6X0K - chains B and D of the 4 polymer chains in the assembly; structure by X-ray diffraction, 2.23 A resolution.

Chain B (and D):
Protein: L-ornithine N(5)-monooxygenase
Source organism: Aspergillus fumigatus
Notes: EC 1.14.13.196; engineered mutation(s): residues 1-28 deleted; chain D of this document is another copy of the same molecule, construct and numbering; everything in this record applies to it too
UniProt: E9QYP0 (SIDA_ASPFU); residue numbers follow UniProt; this construct covers 29-501
Amino-acid sequence (494 residues; each row starts with the number of its first residue):
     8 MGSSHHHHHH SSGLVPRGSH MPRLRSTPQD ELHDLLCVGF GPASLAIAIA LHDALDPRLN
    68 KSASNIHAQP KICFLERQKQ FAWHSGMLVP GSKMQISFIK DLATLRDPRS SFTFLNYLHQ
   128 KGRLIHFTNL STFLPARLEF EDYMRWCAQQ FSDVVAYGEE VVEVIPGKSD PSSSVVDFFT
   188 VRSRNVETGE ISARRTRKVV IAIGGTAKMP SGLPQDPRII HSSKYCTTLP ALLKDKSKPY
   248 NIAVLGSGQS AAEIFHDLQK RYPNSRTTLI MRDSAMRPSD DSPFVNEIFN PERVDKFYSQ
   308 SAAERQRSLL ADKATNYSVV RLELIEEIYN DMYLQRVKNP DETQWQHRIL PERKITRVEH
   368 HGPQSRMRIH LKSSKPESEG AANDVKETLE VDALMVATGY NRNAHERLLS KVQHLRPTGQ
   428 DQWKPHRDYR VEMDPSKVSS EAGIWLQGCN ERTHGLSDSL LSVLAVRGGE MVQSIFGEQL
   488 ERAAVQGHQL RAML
Not modelled in the structure: 8-30, 69-75, 384-392, 489-501 (chain D: 8-30, 69-75, 383-392, 489-501)
Differences from the reference sequence: initiating methionine (8); expression tag (9-28)
Ligand contacts:
  - dihydroflavine-adenine dinucleotide (FDA): Val45, Gly46, Phe47, Gly48, Pro49, Ala50, Leu82, Glu83, Arg84, Gln85, Trp90, His91, Met94, Met101, Gln102, Ile103, Arg144, Glu166, Glu167, Val168, Ala209, Ile210, Gly211, Gly212, Tyr407, Arg409, Leu415, Gly455, Ser466, Leu467, Leu468, Ser469
  - L-ornithine (ORN): Gln102, Ile103, Lys107, Asp288, Asn293, Phe296, Thr322, Asn323, Leu467, Ser469
Swiss-Prot annotation at these positions:
  - binding site (FAD): Glu83 to His91, Gln102, Val168, Ser466 to Leu468
  - binding site (substrate): Lys107, Asn293 to Phe296, Asn323, Ser469
  - binding site (NADP(+)): Ser254 to Ser257, Arg279, Asn323 to Ser325
From the paper describing this entry:
  - binding site for L-ornithine: Asn293, Asn323
  - mutagenesis - Y324A: abolished expression
  - mutagenesis - Y324F (35-fold): decreased catalytic activity on NADPH
  - mutagenesis - H91A: unchanged catalytic activity
  - mutagenesis - Y324F (10-fold): decreased binding to L-Orn
  - mutagenesis - Y324F (10-fold): decreased binding to NADPH

Chain B / chain D interface:
Pairs across the interface - 32 pairs, chain B then chain D:
  Lys100(B) with Asn337(D), hydrogen bond
  Leu125(B) with Tyr340(D)
  Arg130(B) with Tyr340(D), hydrogen bond; Arg343(D); Val344(D)
  His133(B) with Tyr336(D), hydrogen bond (backbone-side chain); Tyr340(D); Arg343(D)
  Phe134(B) with Tyr340(D)
  Asn136(B) with Tyr336(D)
  Leu137(B) with Tyr336(D), hydrophobic; Tyr340(D), hydrophobic
  Ala143(B) with Leu341(D), hydrophobic
  Leu145(B) with Lys345(D)
  Glu146(B) with Tyr340(D), hydrogen bond
  Tyr336(B) with His133(D), hydrogen bond (side chain-backbone); Asn136(D); Leu137(D), hydrophobic
  Asn337(B) with Lys100(D); Leu137(D)
  Tyr340(B) with Leu125(D); Arg130(D), hydrogen bond; His133(D); Phe134(D); Leu137(D), hydrophobic; Glu146(D), hydrogen bond
  Leu341(B) with Ala143(D), hydrophobic
  Arg343(B) with Arg130(D); His133(D)
  Val344(B) with Arg130(D); Glu146(D)
  Lys345(B) with Leu145(D)

Overview:
The chain B/chain D interface involves 17 residues from each chain; the contacts include 7 hydrogen bonds.
Polar pairs include Lys100(B)-Asn337(D), Arg130(B)-Tyr340(D) and His133(B)-Tyr336(D). Ligands of chain B:
dihydroflavine-adenine dinucleotide and L-ornithine. From the paper: a binding site for L-ornithine at
Asn293(B) and Asn323(B); Y324A of chain B abolishes expression; 3 substitutions were tested in all.
Chain B and chain D are both L-ornithine N(5)-monooxygenase (Aspergillus fumigatus); the structure, Structure
of dithionite-reduced SidA ornithine hydroxylase with the FAD "in" and complexed with L-ornithine, was
determined by X-ray diffraction together with 6X0H, 6X0I and 6X0J from the same study.
